Entry 9QQT (X-ray diffraction, 0.98 A resolution); this record covers chains B and D of the 6 polymer chains in the assembly.

== Chain B ==
Molecule: Methyl-coenzyme M reductase subunit beta
Source organism: Candidatus Methanoperedens sp
Notes: EC 2.8.4.1
UniProt: A0A822J4Y5 (A0A822J4Y5_9EURY); numbering as in UniProt (aligned over 1-434)
Sequence (434 residues; each row starts with the number of its first residue):
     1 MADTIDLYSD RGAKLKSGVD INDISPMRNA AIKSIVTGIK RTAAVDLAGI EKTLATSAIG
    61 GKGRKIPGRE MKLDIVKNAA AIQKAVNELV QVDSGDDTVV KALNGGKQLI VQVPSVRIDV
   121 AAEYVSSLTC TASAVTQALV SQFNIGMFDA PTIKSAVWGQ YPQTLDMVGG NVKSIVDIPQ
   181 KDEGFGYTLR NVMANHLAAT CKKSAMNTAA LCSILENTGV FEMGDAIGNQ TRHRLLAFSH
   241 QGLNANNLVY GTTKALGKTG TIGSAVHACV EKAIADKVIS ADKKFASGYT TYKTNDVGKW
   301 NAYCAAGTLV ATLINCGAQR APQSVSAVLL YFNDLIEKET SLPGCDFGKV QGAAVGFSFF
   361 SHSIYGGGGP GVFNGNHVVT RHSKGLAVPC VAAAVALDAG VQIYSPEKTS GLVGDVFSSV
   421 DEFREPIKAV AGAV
Not modelled in the structure: 1
Residues lining bound ligands:
  - 1-thioethanesulfonic acid / SHT / Coenzyme B: Phe359, Phe360, Ser363, Tyr365, Gly366, Gly367, His377, Val378, Val379
  - factor 430 (F43): Ser363, Ile364, Tyr365

== Chain D ==
Molecule: Methyl-coenzyme M reductase subunit alpha
Source organism: Candidatus Methanoperedens sp
Notes: EC 2.8.4.1
UniProt: A0A822J3V5 (A0A822J3V5_9EURY); numbering as in UniProt (aligned over 1-566)
Sequence (566 residues; numbered 1 to 566; the number before each row is that of its first residue):
     1 MAEPRFKKSM ETKYAKEWGS NKVGSTAKAK ITDKKTKYLR LGYQQNPRKV EMAKCGAAIT
    61 KKRGLQAYDP KLHLAGIPMG QRQLTPYTIS GTDIVCDGDD LHFVNNAAMQ QEWDDIRRTC
   121 VVGLDLAHET LEKRLGKEVT PETINYYLEV LNHAMPGAAI VQEHMVETHP ALVDDCYVKI
   181 FTGDETLQDE VDKQFVINID NEFPANQAKQ IKAAVGKTSW QAVHIPTIVT RTEDGPGTSR
   241 WMAMQVGMTF ISAYHMCAGE AAVGELAFTA KHAGLVEMGD MIPARRARGP NEPGGLSFGH
   301 MADIVQTNRK GPEDPVNVVL QTASAATMLY DQIWLGGYMS GGVGFTMYAT PAYTNDIVDD
   361 FLYWGNDYAA KKYGGNGKAK ATIDTVKDIA TETTLYGLEA YEKYPTTLED HFGGSQRATV
   421 ISIAAGGATA LATGHSQAGL SAWYLSMYLH KEAHGRLGFY GYDLQDQCGA TNVFSIASDE
   481 GCIGECRGAN YPNYAMNVGH QGGYTSVVAA AHAGKDAFCV NPLVKTCFAD ELINFDFADP
   541 RAAFGKAALR EWDRCAGERA FVIPAK
Not modelled in the structure: 1-2, 566
Modified positions: His272 (N1-methylated histidine; MHS); Arg286 (5-methyl-arginine; AGM); Trp443 (6-hydroxytryptophan; TRX); Gly461 (thioglycin; GL3); Asp466 (didehydroaspartate; DYA); Cys468 (S-methylcysteine; SMC)
Metal / ion sites: factor 430 Ni: Gln162 (together with 1-thioethanesulfonic acid, SHT); K+: Thr230, Arg231, Glu233 (shared with 3 residues of chain A)
Residues lining bound ligands:
  - 1-thioethanesulfonic acid / SHT / Coenzyme B, molecule 1: Arg240, Lys271, His272
  - 1-thioethanesulfonic acid / SHT / Coenzyme B, molecule 2: Arg285, Arg286, Leu335, Met339, Ser340, Phe345, Tyr348, Phe459, Tyr460, Gly461, Met496, Asn497, Val498
  - factor 430 (F43), molecule 1: Ala159, Ile160, Val161, Gln162, Met165, Val166, Met244, Gln245, Met248, Ile251, Ala258, Gly259
  - factor 430 (F43), molecule 2: Gly341, Gly342, Val343, Gly344, Phe345, Thr346, Met347, Tyr348, Phe412, Gly413, Gln416, Gly458, Phe459

== Interface between chain B and chain D ==
Contacting residue pairs (105; chain B residue first):
  Ile59(B) with Ile483(D), hydrophobic; Cys486(D)
  Lys62(B) with His272(D), hydrogen bond (side chain-backbone); Leu275(D), hydrogen bond (side chain-backbone); Val276(D); Asn521(D), hydrogen bond (backbone-side chain)
  Gly63(B) with Asn521(D); Pro522(D); Leu523(D)
  Arg64(B) with His300(D), hydrogen bond; Val520(D); Asn521(D)
  Lys65(B) with Phe518(D); Cys519(D); Val520(D), hydrogen bond (backbone-backbone)
  Ile66(B) with Ile483(D), hydrophobic; Glu485(D); Cys519(D); Val520(D), hydrophobic
  Pro67(B) with Gln210(D); His512(D); Asp516(D); Phe518(D); Cys519(D)
  Arg69(B) with Gly434(D), hydrogen bond (side chain-backbone); His435(D)
  Thr136(B) with Ile476(D)
  Gln137(B) with Ile476(D)
  Met147(B) with Ile383(D), hydrophobic; Phe474(D)
  Phe148(B) with Ala381(D); Thr382(D); Ile383(D); His435(D); Ala438(D), hydrophobic; Phe474(D), hydrophobic
  Ala150(B) with Ile476(D)
  Pro151(B) with Gln437(D); Val473(D); Phe474(D), hydrophobic
  Thr152(B) with Ile483(D)
  Lys154(B) with Ile476(D); Ala477(D); Ser478(D), hydrogen bond (side chain-backbone); Gly481(D), hydrogen bond (side chain-backbone)
  Ser155(B) with Cys482(D); Ile483(D), hydrogen bond (side chain-backbone)
  Trp158(B) with Ser478(D)
  Tyr161(B) with Ser478(D); Gly481(D)
  Pro162(B) with Ser478(D); Asp479(D); Gly481(D); Asn490(D); Tyr491(D), hydrophobic; Pro492(D)
  Gln163(B) with Gly294(D), hydrogen bond (side chain-backbone); Gly295(D), hydrogen bond (side chain-backbone); Leu296(D); Cys486(D); Gly488(D), hydrogen bond (side chain-backbone); Ala489(D); Asn490(D), hydrogen bond (side chain-backbone); Tyr491(D), hydrogen bond (side chain-backbone)
  Thr164(B) with Asp280(D)
  Leu165(B) with Met281(D); Ile282(D), hydrophobic; Pro283(D)
  Val168(B) with Asp280(D)
  Gln323(B) with Arg134(D), hydrogen bond; Ala261(D)
  Ser361(B) with Ala261(D)
  His362(B) with Gly259(D); Glu260(D), hydrogen bond (backbone-backbone); Ala261(D)
  Ser363(B) with Val263(D); Gly264(D); Ala267(D)
  Ile364(B) with Met244(D); Gly247(D); Met248(D), hydrophobic; Ile251(D), hydrophobic; Val263(D), hydrophobic; Ala267(D)
  Tyr365(B) with Met244(D), hydrophobic; Lys271(D), hydrogen bond (backbone-side chain)
  Gly366(B) with Ala267(D); Lys271(D)
  Gly367(B) with Phe268(D)
  Gly368(B) with Gly264(D)
  Val372(B) with Phe268(D), hydrophobic
  Gly400(B) with Lys133(D), hydrogen bond (backbone-side chain)
  Val401(B) with Lys133(D); Arg134(D)
  Gln402(B) with Arg134(D), hydrogen bond; Glu265(D)
  Ile403(B) with Thr130(D); Lys133(D); Glu265(D), hydrogen bond (backbone-side chain)
  Tyr404(B) with Leu126(D); Glu265(D), hydrogen bond (backbone-side chain); Phe268(D), hydrophobic; Thr269(D), hydrogen bond; Ala273(D), hydrophobic
  Lys408(B) with Leu126(D)
Interface residues without a listed pair, chain B (41 interface residues in all): Gly369
Interface residues without a listed pair, chain D (69 interface residues in all): Glu129, Ala214, Ala243, Ser297, Val386, Glu480, Arg487

== Summary ==
41 residues of chain B face 69 of chain D across their interface; the contacts include 22 hydrogen bonds.
Polar contacts include Lys62(B)-His272(D), Lys62(B)-Leu275(D) and Lys62(B)-Asn521(D).
Chain B is Methyl-coenzyme M reductase subunit beta and chain D is Methyl-coenzyme M reductase subunit alpha,
both from Candidatus Methanoperedens sp; the structure, Methyl-coenzyme M reductase of ANME-2d Candidatus
Methanoperedens Vercelli Strain 1 from a bioreactor enrichment culture, was determined by X-ray diffraction
together with 9QM5, 9QR1 and 9QR3 from the same study.
